Entry 1HB9 (electron microscopy, 25.00 A resolution (very low resolution: no residue pairs are listed; an interface is given only as per-side residue counts)); this record covers chains E and G of the 12 polymer chains in the assembly.

Chain E (and G):
Molecule: Bacteriophage PRD1
Organism: Bacteriophage PRD1
Notes: chain G of this document is another copy of the same molecule, construct and numbering; everything in this record applies to it too
UniProt: P22535 (COA3_BPPRD); residues 2-395 here correspond to UniProt positions 1-394 (UniProt number = residue number - 1)
Chain sequence (394 residues; numbered 2 to 395; the number before each row is that of its first residue):
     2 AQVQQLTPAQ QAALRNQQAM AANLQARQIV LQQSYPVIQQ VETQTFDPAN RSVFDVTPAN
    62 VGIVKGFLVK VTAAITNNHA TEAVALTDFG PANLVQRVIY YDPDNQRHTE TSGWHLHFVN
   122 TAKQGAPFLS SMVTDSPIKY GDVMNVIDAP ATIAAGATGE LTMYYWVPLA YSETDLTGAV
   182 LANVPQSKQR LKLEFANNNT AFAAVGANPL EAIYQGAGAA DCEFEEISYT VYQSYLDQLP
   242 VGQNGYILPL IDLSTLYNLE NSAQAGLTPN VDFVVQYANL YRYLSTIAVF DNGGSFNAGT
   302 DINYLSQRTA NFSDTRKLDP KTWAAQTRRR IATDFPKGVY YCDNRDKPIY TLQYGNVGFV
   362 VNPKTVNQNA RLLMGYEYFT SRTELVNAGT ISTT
Unresolved in the structure: 2-10, 385-395 (chain G: 2-14, 385-395)

Interface between chain E and chain G:
At this resolution (25 A) residue pairs are not listed: 21 residues of chain E and 19 of chain G lie at the interface.

Summary:
21 residues of chain E and 19 residues of chain G are in contact.
Both chains are Bacteriophage PRD1 (Bacteriophage PRD1). Entry 1HB9 (quasi-atomic resolution model of
bacteriophage PRD1 wild type virion, obtained by combined cryo-EM and X-ray crystallography) was determined by
electron microscopy, deposited together with 1HB5 and 1HB7.
